7JGA - chains a and b of the 20 polymer chains in the assembly; structure by electron microscopy, 3.20 A resolution.

Chain a:
Name: ATP synthase subunit a
Organism: Mycolicibacterium smegmatis
UniProtKB: A0R206 (A0R206_MYCS2); residue numbers follow UniProt; this construct covers 1-252
Sequence (252 residues; row label = number of the first residue in the row):
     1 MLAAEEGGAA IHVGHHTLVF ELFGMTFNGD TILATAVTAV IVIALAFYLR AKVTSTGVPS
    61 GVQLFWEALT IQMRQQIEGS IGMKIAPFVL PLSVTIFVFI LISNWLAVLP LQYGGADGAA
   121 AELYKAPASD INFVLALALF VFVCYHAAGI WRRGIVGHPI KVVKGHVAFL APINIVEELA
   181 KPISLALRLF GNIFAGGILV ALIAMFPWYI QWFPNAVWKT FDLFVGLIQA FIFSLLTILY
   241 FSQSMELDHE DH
Disordered / not traced: 1-30, 114-122, 247-252
Ligand contacts:
  - Bedaquiline (BQ1), molecule 1: F169, P172, I173, V176
  - Bedaquiline (BQ1), molecule 2: F213, V217, F221

Chain b:
Name: ATP synthase subunit b
Organism: Mycolicibacterium smegmatis
UniProtKB: A0A0D6IV98 (A0A0D6IV98_MYCSM); residue numbers follow UniProt; this construct covers 1-170
Sequence (170 residues; row label = number of the first residue in the row):
     1 MGEFSATILA ASQAAEEGGG GSNFLIPNGT FFAVLIIFLI VLGVISKWVV PPISKVLAER
    61 EAMLAKTAAD NRKSAEQVAA AQADYEKEMA EARAQASALR DEARAAGRSV VDEKRAQASG
   121 EVAQTLTQAD QQLSAQGDQV RSGLESSVDG LSAKLASRIL GVDVNSGGTQ
Disordered / not traced: 1-23, 165-170

Interface between chain a and chain b:
Pairs across the interface (49):
  I32(a) - A33(b)  hydrophobic
  T35(a) - I37(b)
  A39(a) - I37(b)  hydrophobic
  A39(a) - V41(b)  hydrophobic
  V42(a) - V41(b)  hydrophobic
  A46(a) - V49(b)  hydrophobic
  L49(a) - V49(b)  hydrophobic
  L49(a) - I53(b)  hydrophobic
  R50(a) - W48(b)
  V53(a) - V56(b)  hydrophobic
  T54(a) - R60(b)  hydrogen bond (backbone-side chain)
  S55(a) - V56(b)
  S55(a) - E59(b)  hydrogen bond
  S55(a) - R60(b)  hydrogen bond (backbone-side chain)
  S55(a) - M63(b)
  G57(a) - R60(b)
  P59(a) - R60(b)
  Q63(a) - R60(b)  hydrogen bond
  W66(a) - I45(b)  hydrophobic
  W66(a) - V49(b)  hydrophobic
  W66(a) - I53(b)  hydrophobic
  E67(a) - I53(b)
  E67(a) - V56(b)
  E67(a) - R60(b)  salt bridge
  T70(a) - I53(b)
  T70(a) - L57(b)
  R74(a) - S54(b)  hydrogen bond
  L92(a) - F38(b)  hydrophobic
  L92(a) - L42(b)  hydrophobic
  V94(a) - I45(b)  hydrophobic
  T95(a) - F38(b)
  T95(a) - V41(b)
  T95(a) - L42(b)
  I96(a) - F38(b)  hydrophobic
  F99(a) - F38(b)  hydrophobic
  I131(a) - F24(b)
  N132(a) - P27(b)
  N132(a) - N28(b)  hydrogen bond (side chain-backbone)
  N132(a) - T30(b)  hydrogen bond
  N132(a) - F31(b)
  F133(a) - V34(b)  hydrophobic
  A136(a) - F31(b)  hydrophobic
  A136(a) - L35(b)
  L137(a) - F38(b)  hydrophobic
  F140(a) - L35(b)  hydrophobic
  F140(a) - F38(b)  hydrophobic
  F140(a) - L39(b)  hydrophobic
  F190(a) - F24(b)  hydrophobic
  F190(a) - L25(b)  hydrophobic
Also at the interface, not in a pair above, chain a (35 interface residues in all): I43, I71, P91, D130, L135, F194
Also at the interface, not in a pair above, chain b (29 interface residues in all): I26, V44, S46, V50, P52

Summary:
Chain a and chain b form an interface of 35 and 29 residues respectively; the contacts include 7 hydrogen
bonds and 1 salt bridge. Polar pairs include E67(a)-R60(b), T54(a)-R60(b) and S55(a)-E59(b). Bound to chain a:
Bedaquiline.
Here chain a is ATP synthase subunit a and chain b is ATP synthase subunit b, both from Mycolicibacterium
smegmatis. Entry 7JGA (Cryo-EM structure of bedaquiline-saturated Mycobacterium smegmatis ATP synthase
rotational state 3) was determined by electron microscopy, deposited together with 7JG5, 7JG6, 7JG7, 7JG8,
7JG9, 7JGB and 7JGC.
